8WYR - chains C and H of the 12 polymer chains in the assembly; structure by electron microscopy, 3.39 A resolution.

Chain C (and H):
Protein: Interleukin-2, Isoform 1 of Immunoglobulin heavy constant mu
Organism: Homo sapiens
Notes: chain H of this document is another copy of the same molecule, construct and numbering; everything in this record applies to it too
Reference sequence: chimeric construct of P60568, P01871: residues 174-194 from P60568 (IL2_HUMAN) positions 1-21 (UniProt number = residue number - 173); residues 229-576 from P01871 positions 106-453 (UniProt number = residue number - 123)
Sequence (403 residues; each row starts with the number of its first residue):
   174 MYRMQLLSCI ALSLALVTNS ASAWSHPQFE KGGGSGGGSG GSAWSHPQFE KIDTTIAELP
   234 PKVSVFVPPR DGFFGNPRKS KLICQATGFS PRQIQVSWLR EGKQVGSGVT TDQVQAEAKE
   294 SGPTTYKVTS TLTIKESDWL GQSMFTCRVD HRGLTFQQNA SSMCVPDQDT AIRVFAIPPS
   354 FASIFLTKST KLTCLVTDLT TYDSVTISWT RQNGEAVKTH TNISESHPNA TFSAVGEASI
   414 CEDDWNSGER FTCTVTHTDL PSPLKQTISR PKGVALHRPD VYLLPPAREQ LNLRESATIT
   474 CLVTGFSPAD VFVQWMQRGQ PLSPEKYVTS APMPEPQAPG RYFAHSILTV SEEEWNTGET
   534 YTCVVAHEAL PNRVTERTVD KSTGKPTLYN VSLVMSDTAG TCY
Not modelled in the structure: 174-344, 571-576 (chain H: 174-344)
Sequence notes: linker (195-228)
Disulfide bonds: Cys367-Cys426, Cys474-Cys536
Covalent attachments: N-acetylglucosamine (NAG) linked to Asn563
Curated features (UniProtKB/Swiss-Prot):
  - glycosylation (N-linked (GlcNAc...) asparagine): Asn332 (complex), Asn395, Asn402

Chain C / chain H interface:
Contacting residue pairs - 6 pairs, chain C then chain H:
  Tyr562(C) - Met568(H)
  Val564(C) - Leu566(H)  hydrophobic
  Leu566(C) - Val564(H)  hydrophobic
  Met568(C) - Tyr562(H)  hydrophobic
  Ser569(C) - Tyr562(H)  hydrogen bond (backbone-side chain)
  Asp570(C) - Tyr562(H)
Also at the interface, not in a pair above, chain H (5 interface residues in all): Thr560

Summary:
6 residues of chain C face 5 of chain H across their interface, with 1 hydrogen bond. Its one hydrogen-bonded
contact is Ser569(C)-Tyr562(H). N-acetylglucosamine is covalently linked to Asn563(C).
Both chains are Interleukin-2, Isoform 1 of Immunoglobulin heavy constant mu (Homo sapiens). Entry 8WYR
(Cryo-EM structure of human CD5L bound to IgM-Fc/J) was determined by electron microscopy, deposited together
with 8WYS.
